Entry 3ZS8 (X-ray diffraction, 3.00 A resolution); this record covers chains A and D of the 4 polymer chains in the assembly.

[Chain A]
Name: Atpase GET3
Organism: Saccharomyces cerevisiae
Notes: EC 3.6.3.16
UniProtKB: Q12154 (GET3_YEAST); residues 1-354 here = UniProt positions 1-354
Chain sequence (354 residues; row label = number of the first residue in the row):
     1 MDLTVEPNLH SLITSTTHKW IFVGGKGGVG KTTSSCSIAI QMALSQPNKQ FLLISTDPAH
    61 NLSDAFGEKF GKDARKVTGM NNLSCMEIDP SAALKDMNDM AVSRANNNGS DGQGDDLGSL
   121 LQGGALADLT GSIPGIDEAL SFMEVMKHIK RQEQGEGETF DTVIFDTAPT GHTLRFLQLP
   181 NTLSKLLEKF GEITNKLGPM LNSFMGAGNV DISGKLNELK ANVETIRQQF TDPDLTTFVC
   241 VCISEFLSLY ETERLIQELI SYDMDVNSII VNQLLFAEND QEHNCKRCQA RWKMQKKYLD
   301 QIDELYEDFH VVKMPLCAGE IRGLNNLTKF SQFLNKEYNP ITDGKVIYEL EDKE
Unresolved in the structure: 1-3, 97-134, 155-157, 198-219, 280-284, 352-354
Bound ions: Zn2+: C285, C288 (shared with 2 residues of chain B)
Reported in the primary citation:
  - mutagenesis - D57N: unchanged binding to rGet1/2

[Chain D]
Name: Golgi to er traffic protein 1
Organism: Saccharomyces cerevisiae
Notes: fragment: cytosolic-facing fragment, residues 21-104
UniProtKB: P53192 (GET1_YEAST); residues 521-604 here correspond to UniProt positions 21-104 (UniProt number = residue number - 500)
Chain sequence (84 residues; numbered 521 to 604; the number before each row is that of its first residue):
   521 TNKYHEKWIS KFAPGNELSK KYLAKVKERH ELKEFNNSIS AQDNYAKWTK NNRKLDSLDK
   581 EINNLKDEIQ SENKAFQAHL HKLR
Unresolved in the structure: 521-536, 599-604

[How chain A and chain D interact]
Pairs across the interface (6; chain A residue first):
  G27(A) - Q562(D)
  G28(A) - Q562(D)  hydrogen bond (backbone-side chain)
  P58(A) - N557(D)
  P58(A) - S558(D)
  P58(A) - I559(D)
  S91(A) - E554(D)
Interface residues without a listed pair, chain A (7 interface residues in all): A59, L94, P169
Interface residues without a listed pair, chain D (6 interface residues in all): S560
The authors on this interface:
  - hot spots on chain D (mutagenesis) - R573E: abolished binding to Atpase GET3 (chain A)

[Overview]
Chain A and chain D form an interface of 7 and 6 residues respectively; the contacts include 1 hydrogen bond.
Its one hydrogen-bonded contact is G28(A)-Q562(D). C285(A) and C288(A) coordinate Zn2+. From the paper: R573E
of chain D abolishes binding to Atpase GET3 (chain A); D57N of chain A leaves binding to rGet1/2 unchanged.
Here chain A is Atpase GET3 and chain D is Golgi to er traffic protein 1, both from Saccharomyces cerevisiae.
Entry 3ZS8 (S. cerevisiae Get3 complexed with a cytosolic Get1 fragment) was determined by X-ray diffraction
(same publication as 3ZS9).
